Entry 1DCA (X-ray diffraction, 2.20 A resolution); this record covers chain A.

[Chain A]
Name: Carbonic anhydrase II
Source organism: Homo sapiens
Notes: EC 4.2.1.1
UniProt: P00918 (CAH2_HUMAN); the author numbering skips numbers that UniProt does not, so the offset changes along the chain: 2-125 = UniProt 1-124; 127-261 = UniProt 125-259
Sequence (260 residues; each row starts with the number of its first residue; note: 1 number in that range is skipped by the numbering (no residue carries it; nothing is unmodelled there)):
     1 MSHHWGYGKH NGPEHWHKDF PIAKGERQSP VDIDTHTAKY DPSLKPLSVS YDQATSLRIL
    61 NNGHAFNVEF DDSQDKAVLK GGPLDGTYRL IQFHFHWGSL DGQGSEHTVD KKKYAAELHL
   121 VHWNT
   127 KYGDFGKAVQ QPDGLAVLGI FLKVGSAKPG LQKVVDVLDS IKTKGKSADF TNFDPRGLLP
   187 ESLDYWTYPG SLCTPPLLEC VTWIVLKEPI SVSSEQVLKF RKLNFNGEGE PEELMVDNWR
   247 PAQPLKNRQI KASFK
Not modelled in the structure: 1-4, 261
Construct notes: conflict Cys-199 (Thr197 in P00918)
Ion coordination: Zn2+: His-94, His-96, His-119, Cys-199

[In short]
The Zn2+ site is built by His-94, His-96, His-119 and Cys-199.
Chain A is Carbonic anhydrase II (Homo sapiens); the structure, Structure of an engineered metal binding site
in human carbonic anhydrase II reveals the architecture of ..., was determined by X-ray diffraction, deposited
together with 1DCB.
